6N07 - chains A and D of the 42 polymer chains in the assembly; structure by electron microscopy, 3.60 A resolution.

== Chain A (and D) ==
Name: Microcompartments protein
From: Haliangium ochraceum
Notes: chain D of this document is another copy of the same molecule, construct and numbering; everything in this record applies to it too
Reference sequence: D0LID6 (D0LID6_HALO1); residue numbers follow UniProt; this construct covers 1-205
Sequence (205 residues; each row starts with the number of its first residue):
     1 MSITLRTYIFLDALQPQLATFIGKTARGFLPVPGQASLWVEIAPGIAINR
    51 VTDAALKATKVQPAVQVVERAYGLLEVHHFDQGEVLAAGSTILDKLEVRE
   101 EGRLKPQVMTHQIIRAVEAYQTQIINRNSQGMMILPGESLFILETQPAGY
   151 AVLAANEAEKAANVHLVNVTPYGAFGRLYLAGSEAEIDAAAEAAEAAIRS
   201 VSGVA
Disordered / not traced: 1-3

== Chain A / chain D interface ==
Pairs across the interface (49):
  Pro16(A) with Leu135(D)
  Gln17(A) with Met133(D); Leu135(D)
  Ala19(A) with Gln123(D), hydrogen bond (backbone-side chain)
  Thr20(A) with Gln123(D), hydrogen bond; Asn126(D); Met133(D); Ile134(D); Leu135(D)
  Phe21(A) with Met133(D)
  Gly23(A) with Gln123(D); Arg127(D)
  Lys24(A) with Asn126(D); Arg127(D); Ser129(D); Gly131(D), hydrogen bond (side chain-backbone)
  Ala26(A) with Arg127(D)
  Leu30(A) with Gln123(D)
  Pro31(A) with Gln123(D), hydrogen bond (backbone-side chain)
  Val32(A) with Tyr120(D), hydrophobic
  Pro33(A) with Pro136(D), hydrophobic
  Ala119(A) with Val32(D), hydrophobic
  Tyr120(A) with Val32(D), hydrophobic
  Gln123(A) with Gly23(D); Leu30(D); Pro31(D)
  Asn126(A) with Thr20(D); Lys24(D)
  Arg127(A) with Gly23(D), hydrogen bond (side chain-backbone); Lys24(D); Ala26(D), hydrogen bond (side chain-backbone); Leu30(D)
  Gly131(A) with Lys24(D); Gly131(D)
  Met132(A) with Met133(D); Leu135(D), hydrophobic
  Met133(A) with Gln17(D); Thr20(D); Phe21(D), hydrophobic; Lys24(D); Met132(D); Leu166(D)
  Ile134(A) with Thr20(D)
  Leu135(A) with Pro16(D); Gln17(D); Thr20(D)
  Pro136(A) with Thr20(D); Pro33(D), hydrophobic
  His165(A) with His165(D)
Also at the interface, not in a pair above, chain A (27 interface residues in all): Ser129, Gln130, Leu166
Also at the interface, not in a pair above, chain D (27 interface residues in all): Ala19, Thr25, Ala119

== In short ==
The chain A/chain D interface involves 27 residues from each chain; the contacts include 6 hydrogen bonds.
Polar pairs include Ala19(A)-Gln123(D), Thr20(A)-Gln123(D) and Lys24(A)-Gly131(D).
Both chains are Microcompartments protein (Haliangium ochraceum). Entry 6N07 (Structure of the HO BMC shell:
BMC-TD focused map, open inner pore, compacted shell) was determined by electron microscopy together with
6MZU, 6MZV, 6MZX, 6MZY, 6N06, 6N09, 6N0F and 6N0G from the same study.
